Entry 6U5J (electron microscopy, 3.50 A resolution); this record covers chains c and p of the 24 polymer chains in the assembly.

# Chain c (and p)
Name: Sheath PA0622
Source organism: Pseudomonas aeruginosa (strain ATCC 15692 / DSM 22644 / CIP 104116 / JCM 14847 / LMG 12228 / 1C / PRS 101 / PAO1)
Notes: chain p of this document is another copy of the same molecule, construct and numbering; everything in this record applies to it too
Reference sequence: G3XD39 (G3XD39_PSEAE); residues 1-386 here = UniProt positions 1-386
Chain sequence (386 residues; each row starts with the number of its first residue):
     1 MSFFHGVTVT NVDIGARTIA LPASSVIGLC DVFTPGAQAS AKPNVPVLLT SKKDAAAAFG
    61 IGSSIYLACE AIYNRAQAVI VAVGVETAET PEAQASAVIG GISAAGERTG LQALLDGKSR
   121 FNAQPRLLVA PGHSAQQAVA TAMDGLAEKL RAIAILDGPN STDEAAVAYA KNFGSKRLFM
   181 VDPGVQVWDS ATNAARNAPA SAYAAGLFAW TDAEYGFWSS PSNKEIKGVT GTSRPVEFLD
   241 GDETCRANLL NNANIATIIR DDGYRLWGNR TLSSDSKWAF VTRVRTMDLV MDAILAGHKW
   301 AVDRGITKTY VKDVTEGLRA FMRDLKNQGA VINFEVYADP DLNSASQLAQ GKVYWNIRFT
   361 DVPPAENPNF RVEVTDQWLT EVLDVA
Disordered / not traced: 1, 385-386

# How chain c and chain p interact
Contacting residue pairs - 56 pairs, chain c then chain p:
  Thr-18(c) / Ala-349(p)
  Thr-18(c) / Gln-350(p)
  Ile-19(c) / Gln-350(p)
  Ala-20(c) / Gln-350(p)
  Lys-52(c) / Ile-102(p)
  Lys-52(c) / Gln-112(p)
  Lys-53(c) / Ile-102(p)
  Lys-53(c) / Gly-106(p)
  Lys-53(c) / Glu-107(p)
  Lys-53(c) / Arg-108(p)
  Ile-61(c) / Ile-102(p)
  Ile-61(c) / Ser-103(p)
  Ile-61(c) / Ala-104(p)
  Tyr-66(c) / Ile-102(p)
  Tyr-73(c) / Lys-149(p)  hydrogen bond (backbone-side chain)
  Asn-74(c) / Gly-145(p)
  Arg-75(c) / Glu-148(p)  salt bridge
  Ala-76(c) / Lys-149(p)
  Trp-188(c) / Glu-92(p)
  Trp-188(c) / Ala-95(p)  hydrophobic
  Trp-188(c) / Ser-96(p)
  Trp-188(c) / Ile-99(p)  hydrophobic
  Trp-188(c) / Ala-138(p)  hydrophobic
  Ser-190(c) / Ser-96(p)
  Asn-193(c) / Glu-92(p)
  Asn-193(c) / Ala-93(p)
  Asn-193(c) / Ser-96(p)  hydrogen bond
  Glu-225(c) / Gly-174(p)
  Glu-225(c) / Ser-175(p)
  Lys-227(c) / Asp-144(p)  salt bridge
  Lys-227(c) / Gly-145(p)
  Lys-227(c) / Glu-148(p)  salt bridge
  Lys-227(c) / Ser-175(p)  hydrogen bond
  Gly-228(c) / Thr-141(p)
  Val-229(c) / Thr-141(p)
  Thr-230(c) / Gln-137(p)
  Thr-230(c) / Ala-138(p)
  Asp-261(c) / Lys-171(p)
  Asp-261(c) / Asn-172(p)
  Asp-262(c) / Gln-137(p)  hydrogen bond
  Asp-262(c) / Asn-172(p)
  Tyr-264(c) / Lys-171(p)
  Tyr-264(c) / Asn-172(p)
  Tyr-264(c) / Phe-173(p)
  Tyr-264(c) / Gly-174(p)
  Arg-265(c) / Gly-174(p)
  Arg-265(c) / Ser-274(p)
  Ala-320(c) / Ser-346(p)  hydrogen bond (backbone-side chain)
  Arg-323(c) / Asp-341(p)
  Arg-323(c) / Ser-344(p)  hydrogen bond
  Asp-324(c) / Ser-344(p)
  Asp-324(c) / Ser-346(p)  hydrogen bond
  Asp-324(c) / Gln-347(p)  hydrogen bond
  Asn-327(c) / Asp-341(p)  hydrogen bond (side chain-backbone)
  Asn-327(c) / Leu-342(p)
  Gln-328(c) / Tyr-354(p)
Other interface residues (no listed pair), chain c (30 interface residues in all): Ala-56, Trp-210
Other interface residues (no listed pair), chain p (36 interface residues in all): Gly-100, Gly-101, Ala-168

# Overview
Chain c and chain p form an interface of 30 and 36 residues respectively; the contacts include 9 hydrogen
bonds and 3 salt bridges. Polar pairs include Arg-75(c)/Glu-148(p), Lys-227(c)/Asp-144(p) and
Lys-227(c)/Glu-148(p).
Both chains are Sheath PA0622 (Pseudomonas aeruginosa (strain ATCC 15692 / DSM 22644 / CIP 104116 / JCM 14847
/ LMG 12228 / 1C / PRS 101 / PAO1)). Entry 6U5J (CryoEM Structure of Pyocin R2 - postcontracted - collar) was
determined by electron microscopy together with 6PYT, 6U5B, 6U5F and 6U5K from the same study.
